2BL0 - chains A and C of the 3 polymer chains in the assembly; structure by X-ray diffraction, 1.75 A resolution.

Chain A:
Protein: Major plasmodial myosin heavy chain
Organism: Physarum polycephalum
Notes: EC 3.6.1.32; fragment: regulatory domain, residues 778-840
UniProt: Q9BJD3 (Q9BJD3_PHYPO); residues 778-840 here = UniProt positions 778-840
Amino-acid sequence (63 residues; each row starts with the number of its first residue):
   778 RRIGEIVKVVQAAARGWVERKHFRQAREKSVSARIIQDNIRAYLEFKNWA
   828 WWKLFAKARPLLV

Chain C:
Protein: Myosin regulatory light chain
Organism: Physarum polycephalum
Notes: EC 3.6.1.32; fragment: regulatory domain, residues 14-155
UniProt: Q8WSQ4 (Q8WSQ4_PHYPO); residues 13-154 here correspond to UniProt positions 14-155 (UniProt number = residue number + 1)
Amino-acid sequence (142 residues; each row starts with the number of its first residue):
    13 GDDQVSEFKEAFELFDSERTGFITKEGLQTVLKQFGVRVEPAAFNEMFNE
    63 ADATGNGKIQFPEFLSMMGRRMKQTTSEDILRQAFRTFDPEGTGYIPKAA
   113 LQDALLNLGDRLKPHEFAEFLGITETEKGQIRYDNFINTMFT
Ion coordination: Ca2+: Asp64, Thr66, Asn68, Lys70, Glu75 (shared with 1 residue of chain B)
What the authors report for this chain:
  - Ca2+ coordination: Asp64, Thr66, Asn68, Lys70, Glu75

Chain A / chain C interface:
Residue-residue contacts (86; chain A residue first):
  Lys806(A) with Phe100(C); Leu120(C)
  Ser807(A) with Leu120(C)
  Ser809(A) with Ala96(C); Thr99(C), hydrogen bond; Phe100(C)
  Ala810(A) with Phe100(C); Leu117(C)
  Arg811(A) with Gly121(C); Asp122(C), salt bridge
  Ile812(A) with Thr88(C); Ile92(C), hydrophobic; Ala96(C), hydrophobic
  Ile813(A) with Ala96(C); Phe97(C), hydrophobic; Phe100(C), hydrophobic; Leu117(C), hydrophobic
  Gln814(A) with Leu117(C), hydrogen bond (side chain-backbone); Leu120(C), hydrogen bond (side chain-backbone); Gly121(C); Asp122(C), hydrogen bond (side chain-backbone); Arg123(C); Leu124(C)
  Asp815(A) with Gln86(C)
  Asn816(A) with Thr87(C); Thr88(C), hydrogen bond; Leu93(C); Phe148(C); Met152(C)
  Ile817(A) with Leu124(C), hydrophobic; Phe132(C), hydrophobic; Phe148(C)
  Arg818(A) with Asp122(C), hydrogen bond (side chain-backbone); Arg123(C); Leu124(C); Glu128(C), salt bridge
  Ala819(A) with Thr87(C)
  Tyr820(A) with Ile135(C), hydrophobic; Phe148(C), hydrophobic; Thr151(C); Met152(C), hydrophobic
  Leu821(A) with Glu128(C); Glu131(C)
  Glu822(A) with Arg83(C), hydrogen bond (backbone-side chain)
  Phe823(A) with Arg83(C); Met84(C), hydrophobic; Thr87(C)
  Lys824(A) with Glu131(C), salt bridge
  Trp826(A) with Glu62(C), hydrogen bond; Met79(C), hydrophobic; Met80(C), hydrophobic; Arg83(C)
  Ala827(A) with Val51(C), hydrophobic; Met59(C), hydrophobic
  Trp828(A) with Leu40(C), hydrophobic; Met59(C), hydrogen bond (side chain-backbone); Glu62(C); Ala63(C), hydrophobic; Ile71(C), hydrophobic; Phe76(C), hydrophobic; Met79(C), hydrophobic
  Trp829(A) with Thr151(C); Met152(C), hydrophobic
  Leu831(A) with Phe27(C), hydrophobic; Val43(C), hydrophobic; Phe47(C), hydrophobic; Val49(C), hydrophobic
  Phe832(A) with Glu19(C); Phe20(C), hydrophobic; Ala23(C), hydrophobic; Met80(C), hydrophobic; Met84(C), hydrophobic
  Lys834(A) with Phe47(C); Gly48(C)
  Ala835(A) with Phe27(C), hydrophobic; Phe47(C), hydrophobic
  Arg836(A) with Glu19(C), salt bridge; Met84(C); Met152(C); Phe153(C)
  Leu838(A) with Leu26(C), hydrophobic
  Leu839(A) with Glu19(C); Glu22(C); Ala23(C); Leu26(C), hydrophobic
  Val840(A) with Glu22(C)
Other interface residues (no listed pair), chain A (33 interface residues in all): Glu805, Lys830, Pro837
Other interface residues (no listed pair), chain C (50 interface residues in all): Leu44, Gln95, Leu113, Asp115, Ala116, Thr154

Overview:
33 residues of chain A and 50 residues of chain C are in contact; the contacts include 9 hydrogen bonds and 4
salt bridges. Polar pairs include Arg811(A)-Asp122(C), Arg818(A)-Glu128(C) and Lys824(A)-Glu131(C). The Ca2+
site is built by Asp64(C), Thr66(C), Asn68(C), Lys70(C) and Glu75(C). From the paper: Ca2+ coordination by
Asp64(C), Thr66(C) and Asn68(C) among others.
Here chain A is Major plasmodial myosin heavy chain and chain C is Myosin regulatory light chain, both from
Physarum polycephalum. Entry 2BL0 (Physarum polycephalum myosin II regulatory domain) was determined by X-ray
diffraction.
